PDB entry 7SRS | electron microscopy, 3.30 A resolution | chains Q and R of the 6 polymer chains in the assembly

# Chain Q
Name: Anti-5HT2BR Fab heavy chain
Organism: Mus musculus
Notes: antibody fragment or engineered binder
Chain sequence (218 residues; each row starts with the number of its first residue):
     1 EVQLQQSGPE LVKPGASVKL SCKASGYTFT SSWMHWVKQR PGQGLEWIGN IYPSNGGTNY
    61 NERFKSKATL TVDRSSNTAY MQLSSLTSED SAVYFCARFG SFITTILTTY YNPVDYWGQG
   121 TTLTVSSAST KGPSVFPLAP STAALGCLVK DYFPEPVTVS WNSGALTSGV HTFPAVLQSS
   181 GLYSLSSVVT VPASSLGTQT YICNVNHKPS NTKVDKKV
Not modelled in the structure: 128-218
Disulfides: Cys-22/Cys-96

# Chain R
Name: 5-hydroxytryptamine receptor 2B
Organism: Homo sapiens
Chain sequence (333 residues; numbered 36 to 464; 96 numbers in that range are skipped by the numbering (no residue carries them; nothing is unmodelled there); the number before each row is that of its first residue):
    36 TESIPEEMKQ IVEEQGNKLH WAALLILMVI IPTIGGNTLV ILAVSLEKKL QYATNYFLMS
    96 LAVADLLVGL FVMPIALLTI MFEAMWPLPL VLCPAWLFLD VLFSTASIWH LCAISVDRYI
   156 AIKKPIQANQ YNSRATAFIK ITVVWLISIG IAIPVPIKGI ETDVDNPNNI TCVLTKERFG
   216 DFMLFGSLAA FFTPLAIMIV TYFLTIHALQ KVRLLS
   311 GSRQTISNLQ RASKVLGIVF FLFLLMWCPF FITNITLVLC DSCNQTTLQM LLEIFVWIGY
   371 VSSGVNPLVY TLFNKTFRDA FGRYITC
   435 NYRATKSVKT PMRLRSSTIQ SSSIILLDTL
Not modelled in the structure: 36-55, 311-312, 435-452, 461-464
Disulfides: Cys-128/Cys-207, Cys-350/Cys-353
Glycans and other covalent adducts: N-acetylglucosamine (NAG) linked to Asn-204
Modified positions: Ser-455 (phosphoserine; SEP); Ser-456 (phosphoserine; SEP); Ser-457 (phosphoserine; SEP)
Small-molecule neighbours: Lysergic acid diethylamide (7LD; (8alpha)-N,N-diethyl-6-methyl-9,10-didehydroergoline-8-carboxamide): Trp-131, Leu-132, Asp-135, Val-136, Ser-139, Thr-140, Leu-209, Phe-217, Met-218, Gly-221, Ser-222, Ala-225, Phe-340, Phe-341, Asn-344, Val-366
From the paper describing this entry:
  - mutagenesis - S455A, S456A, S457A: decreased binding to Isoform 1B of Beta-arrestin-1
  - post-translational modification sites: Ser-455, Ser-456
  - conformationally variable residues (side-chain flip): Arg-153, Tyr-154, Trp-337, Leu-362, Tyr-380, Asn-384
  - contacts within the chain: Ile-143/Phe-333

# How chain Q and chain R interact
Pairs across the interface (17):
  Thr-30(Q) / Glu-212(R)
  His-35(Q) / Asp-198(R)
  Asn-50(Q) / Asp-198(R)  hydrogen bond
  Tyr-52(Q) / Glu-212(R)
  Ser-54(Q) / Glu-212(R)
  Ser-101(Q) / Glu-196(R)  hydrogen bond
  Phe-102(Q) / Ile-195(R)
  Phe-102(Q) / Glu-196(R)
  Phe-102(Q) / Thr-197(R)  hydrogen bond (backbone-backbone)
  Phe-102(Q) / Asp-198(R)
  Ile-103(Q) / Ile-195(R)
  Thr-104(Q) / Gly-194(R)
  Thr-104(Q) / Ile-195(R)  hydrogen bond (backbone-backbone)
  Thr-105(Q) / Pro-191(R)
  Thr-105(Q) / Ile-192(R)
  Thr-105(Q) / Gly-194(R)
  Ile-106(Q) / Val-126(R)
Interface residues without a listed pair, chain Q (14 interface residues in all): Trp-33, Asn-55, Gly-100
Interface residues without a listed pair, chain R (15 interface residues in all): Leu-125, Pro-129, Val-199, Asp-200, Arg-213, Gln-355

# Summary
14 residues of chain Q and 15 residues of chain R are in contact, with 4 hydrogen bonds. Among the polar pairs
are Asn-50(Q)/Asp-198(R), Ser-101(Q)/Glu-196(R) and Phe-102(Q)/Thr-197(R). Chain R binds Lysergic acid
diethylamide. The paper reports that S455A, S456A and S457A of chain R reduce binding to Isoform 1B of
Beta-arrestin-1; modification sites Ser-455(R) and Ser-456(R).
Chain Q is Anti-5HT2BR Fab heavy chain (Mus musculus) and chain R is 5-hydroxytryptamine receptor 2B (Homo
sapiens); the structure, 5-HT2B receptor bound to LSD in complex with beta-arrestin1 obtained by cryo-electron
microscopy (cryoEM), was determined by electron microscopy (same publication as 7SRQ and 7SRR).
